PDB entry 8J7A | electron microscopy, 3.06 A resolution | chains C and D of the 16 polymer chains in the assembly

[Chain C]
Name: Photosystem I iron-sulfur center
From: Arabidopsis thaliana
Notes: EC 1.97.1.12
Reference sequence: P62090 (PSAC_ARATH); residues 1-81 here = UniProt positions 1-81
Amino-acid sequence (81 residues; row label = number of the first residue in the row):
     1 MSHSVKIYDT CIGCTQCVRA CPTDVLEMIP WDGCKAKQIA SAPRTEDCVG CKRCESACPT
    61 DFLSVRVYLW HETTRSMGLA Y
Disordered / not traced: 1
Residues lining bound ligands:
  - 4Fe-4S cluster (SF4), molecule 1: Val5, Ala20, Cys21, Pro22, Thr23, Val25, Leu26, Cys48, Val49, Gly50, Cys51, Lys52, Arg53, Cys54, Val67
  - 4Fe-4S cluster (SF4), molecule 2: Cys11, Ile12, Gly13, Cys14, Thr15, Gln16, Cys17, Met28, Ala40, Ala57, Cys58, Pro59, Thr60, Ser64, Val65
UniProt features mapped onto this chain:
  - binding site ([4Fe-4S] cluster): Cys11, Cys14, Cys17, Cys21, Cys48, Cys51, Cys54, Cys58

[Chain D]
Name: Photosystem I reaction center subunit II-2, chloroplastic
From: Arabidopsis thaliana
Reference sequence: Q9SA56 (PSAD2_ARATH); numbering as in UniProt (aligned over 1-204)
Amino-acid sequence (204 residues; numbered 1 to 204; the number before each row is that of its first residue):
     1 MATQAAGIFS PAITTTTSAV KKLHLFSSSH RPKSLSFTKT AIRAEKTESS SAAPAVKEAP
    61 VGFTPPQLDP NTPSPIFAGS TGGLLRKAQV EEFYVITWNS PKEQIFEMPT GGAAIMREGP
   121 NLLKLARKEQ CLALGTRLRS KYKITYQFYR VFPNGEVQYL HPKDGVYPEK ANPGREGVGL
   181 NMRSIGKNVS PIEVKFTGKQ SYDL
Disordered / not traced: 1-61
UniProt features mapped onto this chain:
  - region: Arg137 to Thr145 (Ferredoxin and ferredoxin-oxidoreductase binding)
  - modified residue: Thr47 (Phosphothreonine)

[How chain C and chain D interact]
Residue-residue contacts - 53 pairs, chain C then chain D:
  Lys6(C) - Tyr202(D)
  Lys6(C) - Asp203(D)  salt bridge
  Ile7(C) - Gly179(D)  hydrogen bond (backbone-backbone)
  Ile7(C) - Leu180(D)
  Ile7(C) - Asn181(D)  hydrogen bond (backbone-backbone)
  Tyr8(C) - Asn181(D)
  Tyr8(C) - Arg183(D)
  Tyr8(C) - Ile185(D)  hydrophobic
  Tyr8(C) - Asn188(D)  hydrogen bond
  Asp9(C) - Asn181(D)  hydrogen bond (backbone-backbone)
  Asp9(C) - Met182(D)
  Asp9(C) - Arg183(D)  hydrogen bond (backbone-backbone)
  Thr15(C) - Glu169(D)
  Val18(C) - Pro168(D)  hydrophobic
  Val18(C) - Glu169(D)
  Pro22(C) - Glu129(D)
  Pro22(C) - Leu132(D)
  Thr23(C) - Lys128(D)  hydrogen bond (backbone-side chain)
  Thr23(C) - Leu132(D)
  Asp24(C) - Lys128(D)
  Asp24(C) - Leu132(D)
  Asp24(C) - His161(D)  salt bridge
  Leu26(C) - Pro168(D)
  Glu27(C) - Pro168(D)
  Glu27(C) - Arg175(D)
  Met28(C) - Pro168(D)  hydrogen bond (backbone-backbone)
  Met28(C) - Ala171(D)
  Met28(C) - Arg175(D)  hydrogen bond (backbone-side chain)
  Ile29(C) - Arg175(D)
  Ile29(C) - Gly177(D)
  Pro30(C) - Asn172(D)
  Gln38(C) - Ala171(D)
  Ala40(C) - Leu180(D)
  Ser41(C) - Glu176(D)
  Ser41(C) - Gly177(D)
  Ser41(C) - Val178(D)  hydrogen bond (side chain-backbone)
  Ala42(C) - Val178(D)  hydrogen bond (backbone-backbone)
  Pro43(C) - Val178(D)  hydrophobic
  Asp47(C) - Lys128(D)  salt bridge
  Asp47(C) - Arg150(D)  salt bridge
  Phe62(C) - Ile185(D)  hydrophobic
  Leu63(C) - Ile185(D)
  Arg66(C) - Ile185(D)
  Tyr68(C) - Tyr202(D)  hydrophobic
  Trp70(C) - Gln200(D)
  Thr74(C) - Glu91(D)
  Arg75(C) - Glu92(D)  salt bridge
  Arg75(C) - Arg150(D)
  Gly78(C) - Arg127(D)
  Leu79(C) - Lys87(D)
  Ala80(C) - Leu85(D)
  Tyr81(C) - Leu85(D)  hydrophobic
  Tyr81(C) - Lys87(D)
Other interface residues (no listed pair), chain C (37 interface residues in all): Ser4, Thr10, Arg19, Cys21, Ile39, Arg44
Other interface residues (no listed pair), chain D (34 interface residues in all): Tyr94, Leu160, Lys163, Lys170, Pro173, Ser184

[Overview]
37 residues of chain C face 34 of chain D across their interface, with 10 hydrogen bonds and 5 salt bridges.
Polar pairs include Lys6(C)-Asp203(D), Asp24(C)-His161(D) and Asp47(C)-Lys128(D). Chain C binds 4Fe-4S
cluster. UniProt lists 8 [4Fe-4S] cluster-binding residues on chain C.
Here chain C is Photosystem I iron-sulfur center and chain D is Photosystem I reaction center subunit II-2,
chloroplastic, both from Arabidopsis thaliana. Entry 8J7A (Coordinates of Cryo-EM structure of the Arabidopsis
thaliana PSI in state 1 (PSI-ST1)) was determined by electron microscopy together with 8J7B from the same
study.
